Entry 9CHN (X-ray diffraction, 2.80 A resolution); this record covers chains A and C of the 5 polymer chains in the assembly.

# Chain A (and C)
Molecule: Antitoxin HigA
Organism: Proteus vulgaris
Notes: chain C of this document is another copy of the same molecule, construct and numbering; everything in this record applies to it too
Reference sequence: Q7A224 (HIGA_PROVU); residue numbers follow UniProt; this construct covers 1-104
Amino-acid sequence (104 residues; row label = number of the first residue in the row):
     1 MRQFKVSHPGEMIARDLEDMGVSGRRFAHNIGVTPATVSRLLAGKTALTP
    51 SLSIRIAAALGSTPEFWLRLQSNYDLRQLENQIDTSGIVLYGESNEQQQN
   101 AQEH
Disordered / not traced: 96-104 (chain C: 1-6, 92-104)
Metal / ion sites: Mg2+ site 1 near Lys45 (its only coordinating residue here); Mg2+ site 2: Leu90, Gly92 (shared with 1 residue of chain D)
What the authors report for this chain:
  - binding site for the 21-nt DNA strand: Ser39
  - conformationally variable residues (helix shift): Ser23, Lys45

# Chain A / chain C interface
Contacting residue pairs (68):
  Met20(A) - Tyr91(C)  hydrophobic
  Val22(A) - Tyr91(C)
  Phe27(A) - Tyr91(C)
  Asn30(A) - Ile88(C)
  Asn30(A) - Val89(C)  hydrogen bond (side chain-backbone)
  Asn30(A) - Tyr91(C)  hydrogen bond
  Ile31(A) - Ile88(C)
  Pro50(A) - Asp75(C)
  Pro50(A) - Leu76(C)
  Pro50(A) - Leu79(C)  hydrophobic
  Ser51(A) - Leu79(C)
  Ser51(A) - Ile83(C)
  Ser53(A) - Leu76(C)
  Ile54(A) - Leu76(C)  hydrophobic
  Ile54(A) - Leu79(C)  hydrophobic
  Ile54(A) - Ile83(C)  hydrophobic
  Ile54(A) - Thr85(C)
  Arg55(A) - Ile83(C)
  Arg55(A) - Ile88(C)
  Ala58(A) - Ile88(C)
  Ala58(A) - Val89(C)
  Ala58(A) - Leu90(C)
  Ala59(A) - Ile88(C)
  Ala59(A) - Val89(C)
  Ala59(A) - Leu90(C)
  Ala59(A) - Tyr91(C)  hydrogen bond (backbone-backbone)
  Leu60(A) - Tyr91(C)  hydrophobic
  Gly61(A) - Leu90(C)
  Pro64(A) - Leu76(C)  hydrophobic
  Glu65(A) - Asn73(C)
  Glu65(A) - Leu76(C)
  Leu68(A) - Ser72(C)
  Leu68(A) - Leu76(C)  hydrophobic
  Arg69(A) - Glu65(C)
  Arg69(A) - Arg69(C)
  Ser72(A) - Leu68(C)
  Asn73(A) - Glu65(C)  hydrogen bond
  Leu76(A) - Pro50(C)
  Leu76(A) - Ser53(C)
  Leu76(A) - Ile54(C)  hydrophobic
  Leu76(A) - Pro64(C)  hydrophobic
  Leu76(A) - Glu65(C)
  Leu76(A) - Leu68(C)  hydrophobic
  Leu79(A) - Pro50(C)  hydrophobic
  Leu79(A) - Ser51(C)
  Leu79(A) - Ile54(C)  hydrophobic
  Ile83(A) - Ser51(C)
  Ile83(A) - Ile54(C)  hydrophobic
  Ile83(A) - Arg55(C)
  Thr85(A) - Ile54(C)
  Ile88(A) - Asn30(C)
  Ile88(A) - Ile31(C)
  Ile88(A) - Arg55(C)
  Ile88(A) - Ala58(C)  hydrophobic
  Ile88(A) - Ala59(C)
  Val89(A) - Asn30(C)  hydrogen bond (backbone-side chain)
  Val89(A) - Ala58(C)
  Val89(A) - Ala59(C)
  Leu90(A) - Ala58(C)
  Leu90(A) - Ala59(C)
  Leu90(A) - Leu60(C)
  Leu90(A) - Gly61(C)
  Tyr91(A) - Met20(C)
  Tyr91(A) - Val22(C)
  Tyr91(A) - Arg26(C)  hydrogen bond (side chain-backbone)
  Tyr91(A) - Phe27(C)  hydrophobic
  Tyr91(A) - Asn30(C)
  Tyr91(A) - Ala59(C)  hydrogen bond (backbone-backbone)
Also at the interface, not in a pair above, chain A (33 interface residues in all): Arg26, Ala57, Asp75, Gly87, Gly92
Also at the interface, not in a pair above, chain C (32 interface residues in all): Ala57, Gly87

# In short
33 residues of chain A and 32 residues of chain C are in contact, with 7 hydrogen bonds. Polar contacts
include Asn30(A)-Val89(C), Asn30(A)-Tyr91(C) and Asn73(A)-Glu65(C). Leu90(A) and Gly92(A) coordinate Mg2+ site
2. The paper reports a binding site for the 21-nt DNA strand at Ser39(A); conformational variability at
Ser23(A) and Lys45(A).
Both chains are Antitoxin HigA (Proteus vulgaris). Entry 9CHN (P. vulgaris trimeric HigBA- operator 2 DNA) was
determined by X-ray diffraction together with 9CHL from the same study.
